8YVI - chains B and Y of the 15 polymer chains in the assembly; structure by electron microscopy, 2.93 A resolution.

[Chain B]
Protein: Major carboxysome shell protein CsoS1A
From: Halothiobacillus neapolitanus
UniProtKB: P45689 (CSOSA_HALNC); residue numbers follow UniProt; this construct covers 1-98
Amino-acid sequence (98 residues; numbered 1 to 98; the number before each row is that of its first residue):
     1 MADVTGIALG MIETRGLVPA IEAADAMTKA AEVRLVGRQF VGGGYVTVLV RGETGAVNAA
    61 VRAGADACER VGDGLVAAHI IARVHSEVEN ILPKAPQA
Unresolved in the structure: 1-5, 98

[Chain Y]
Protein: Carboxysome assembly protein CsoS2B
From: Halothiobacillus neapolitanus
UniProtKB: O85041 (CSOS2_HALNC); numbering as in UniProt (aligned over 592-869)
Amino-acid sequence (279 residues; each row starts with the number of its first residue):
   591 MPFCTSTPEP EAQSTEQSLT CEGQIISGTS VDASDLVTGN EIGEQQLISG DAYVGAQQTG
   651 CLPTSPRFNQ TGNVQSMGFK NTNQPEQNFA PGEVMPTDFS IQTPARSAQN RITGNDIAPS
   711 GRITGPGMLA TGLITGTPEF RHAARELVGS PQPMAMAMAN RNKAAQAPVV QPEVVATQEK
   771 PELVCAPRSD QMDRVSGEGK ERCHITGDDW SVNKHITGTA GQWASGRNPS MRGNARVVET
   831 SAFANRNVPK PEKPGSKITG SSGNDTQGSL ITYSGGARG
Unresolved in the structure: 591-700, 733-772
Construct notes: initiating methionine (591)
Cystine bridges: C775-C793

[Interface between chain B and chain Y]
Contacting residue pairs (17; chain B residue first):
  A30(B) with N705(Y), hydrogen bond (backbone-side chain)
  G55(B) with I707(Y)
  V61(B) with I713(Y), hydrophobic
  R62(B) with D706(Y); A708(Y), hydrogen bond (side chain-backbone); P709(Y); S710(Y); I713(Y)
  A78(B) with I713(Y); T714(Y), hydrogen bond (backbone-backbone)
  H79(B) with T714(Y), hydrogen bond (side chain-backbone); G715(Y)
  I80(B) with I713(Y), hydrophobic; T714(Y), hydrogen bond (backbone-backbone); G715(Y); P716(Y)
  A82(B) with P716(Y), hydrophobic
Also at the interface, not in a pair above, chain B (11 interface residues in all): A59, A65, D66
Also at the interface, not in a pair above, chain Y (11 interface residues in all): R712

[Overview]
Chain B and chain Y each contribute 11 residues to their interface; the contacts include 5 hydrogen bonds.
Polar contacts include A30(B)-N705(Y), R62(B)-A708(Y) and H79(B)-T714(Y).
Chain B is Major carboxysome shell protein CsoS1A and chain Y is Carboxysome assembly protein CsoS2B, both
from Halothiobacillus neapolitanus; the structure, Cryo-EM structure of carboxysomal midi-shell: icosahedral
assembly from CsoS4A/4B/1A/1B/1C/1D and CsoS2 C-terminal co-expression (T = 13), was determined by electron
microscopy together with 8YVE, 8YVF and 9F0H from the same study.
